PDB entry 6MTM | X-ray diffraction, 3.00 A resolution | chains A and B of the 5 polymer chains in the assembly

== Chain A ==
Protein: HLA class I histocompatibility antigen, B-37 alpha chain
Organism: Homo sapiens
Reference sequence: P18463 (1B37_HUMAN); residues 1-276 here correspond to UniProt positions 25-300 (UniProt number = residue number + 24)
Sequence (276 residues; numbered 1 to 276; the number before each row is that of its first residue):
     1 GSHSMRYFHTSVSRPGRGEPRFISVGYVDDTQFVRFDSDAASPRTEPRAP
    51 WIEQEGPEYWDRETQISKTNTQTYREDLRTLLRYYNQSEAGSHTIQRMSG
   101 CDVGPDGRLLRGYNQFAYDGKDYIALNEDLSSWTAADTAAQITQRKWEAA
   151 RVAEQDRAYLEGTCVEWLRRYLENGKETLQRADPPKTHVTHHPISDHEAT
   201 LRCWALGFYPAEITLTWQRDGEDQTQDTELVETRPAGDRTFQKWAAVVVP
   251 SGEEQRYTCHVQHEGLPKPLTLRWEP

== Chain B ==
Protein: Beta-2-microglobulin
Organism: Homo sapiens
Reference sequence: P61769 (B2MG_HUMAN); residues 1-99 here correspond to UniProt positions 21-119 (UniProt number = residue number + 20)
Sequence (99 residues; each row starts with the number of its first residue):
     1 IQRTPKIQVYSRHPAENGKSNFLNCYVSGFHPSDIEVDLLKNGERIEKVE
    51 HSDLSFSKDWSFYLLYYTEFTPTEKDEYACRVNHVTLSQPKIVKWDRDM
UniProt features mapped onto this chain:
  - modified residue: Gln-2 (Pyrrolidone carboxylic acid)
  - glycosylation: Ile-1 (N-linked (Glc) (glycation) isoleucine), Lys-19 (N-linked (Glc) (glycation) lysine), Lys-41 (N-linked (Glc) (glycation) lysine), Lys-48 (N-linked (Glc) (glycation) lysine), Lys-58 (N-linked (Glc) (glycation) lysine), Lys-91 (N-linked (Glc) (glycation) lysine), Lys-94 (N-linked (Glc) (glycation) lysine)
Cystine bridges: Cys-25/Cys-80

== How chain A and chain B interact ==
Pairs across the interface - 54 pairs, chain A then chain B:
  Phe-8(A) / Ser-55(B)
  Phe-8(A) / Phe-56(B)  hydrophobic
  His-9(A) / Phe-56(B)
  Thr-10(A) / Leu-54(B)
  Thr-10(A) / Phe-56(B)
  Thr-10(A) / Phe-62(B)
  Val-12(A) / Ser-33(B)
  Arg-21(A) / Leu-54(B)
  Ile-23(A) / Leu-54(B)
  Val-25(A) / Asp-53(B)
  Val-25(A) / Leu-54(B)
  Val-25(A) / Ser-55(B)
  Tyr-27(A) / Ser-55(B)
  Tyr-27(A) / Tyr-63(B)  hydrogen bond
  Gln-32(A) / Asp-53(B)  hydrogen bond
  Arg-35(A) / Asp-53(B)  salt bridge
  Arg-48(A) / Asp-53(B)  salt bridge
  Gln-96(A) / His-31(B)  hydrogen bond
  Gln-96(A) / Phe-56(B)
  Gln-96(A) / Trp-60(B)  hydrogen bond (side chain-backbone)
  Gln-96(A) / Phe-62(B)
  Arg-97(A) / Phe-56(B)
  Gln-115(A) / Trp-60(B)
  Phe-116(A) / Trp-60(B)
  Ala-117(A) / Trp-60(B)  hydrophobic
  Asp-119(A) / Ile-1(B)  hydrogen bond (backbone-backbone)
  Gly-120(A) / His-31(B)
  Gly-120(A) / Trp-60(B)
  Lys-121(A) / Ile-1(B)
  Asp-122(A) / Trp-60(B)  hydrogen bond
  Thr-190(A) / Asp-98(B)
  His-192(A) / Asp-98(B)
  His-192(A) / Met-99(B)  hydrogen bond
  Arg-202(A) / Met-99(B)
  Val-231(A) / Gln-8(B)
  Glu-232(A) / Lys-6(B)  salt bridge
  Glu-232(A) / Gln-8(B)
  Glu-232(A) / Ser-28(B)
  Arg-234(A) / Gln-8(B)  hydrogen bond
  Arg-234(A) / Tyr-10(B)
  Arg-234(A) / Tyr-26(B)
  Pro-235(A) / Tyr-10(B)  hydrogen bond (backbone-side chain)
  Pro-235(A) / Asn-24(B)
  Pro-235(A) / Tyr-26(B)
  Pro-235(A) / Leu-65(B)
  Ala-236(A) / Arg-12(B)  hydrogen bond (backbone-side chain)
  Ala-236(A) / Asn-24(B)  hydrogen bond (backbone-side chain)
  Gly-237(A) / Arg-12(B)  hydrogen bond (backbone-side chain)
  Gly-237(A) / Leu-65(B)
  Asp-238(A) / Arg-12(B)
  Asp-238(A) / His-13(B)  salt bridge
  Gln-242(A) / Tyr-10(B)
  Gln-242(A) / Ser-11(B)  hydrogen bond (side chain-backbone)
  Gln-242(A) / Arg-12(B)  hydrogen bond (side chain-backbone)
Interface residues without a listed pair, chain A (36 interface residues in all): Thr-94, Met-98, Thr-200, Trp-204, Thr-233
Interface residues without a listed pair, chain B (24 interface residues in all): Pro-32, Asp-59

== Summary ==
36 residues of chain A face 24 of chain B across their interface, with 14 hydrogen bonds and 4 salt bridges.
Among the polar pairs are Arg-35(A)/Asp-53(B), Arg-48(A)/Asp-53(B) and Glu-232(A)/Lys-6(B).
Chain A is HLA class I histocompatibility antigen, B-37 alpha chain and chain B is Beta-2-microglobulin, both
from Homo sapiens; the structure, Crystal Structure of EM2 TCR in complex with HLA-B*37:01-NP338, was
determined by X-ray diffraction (same publication as 6MT3, 6MT4, 6MT5, 6MT6 and 6MTL).
